Entry 7R5R (electron microscopy, 2.44 A resolution); this record covers chains A and J of the 12 polymer chains in the assembly.

Chain A:
Name: Histone H3-like centromeric protein A
From: Homo sapiens
Reference sequence: P49450 (CENPA_HUMAN); residues 1-140 here = UniProt positions 1-140
Chain sequence (140 residues; row label = number of the first residue in the row):
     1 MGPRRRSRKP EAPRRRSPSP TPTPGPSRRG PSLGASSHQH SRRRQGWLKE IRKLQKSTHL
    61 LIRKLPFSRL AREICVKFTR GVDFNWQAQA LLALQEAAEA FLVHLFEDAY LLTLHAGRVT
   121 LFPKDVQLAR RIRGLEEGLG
Unresolved in the structure: 1-40, 140
Swiss-Prot annotation at these positions:
  - region: Gln39 to Leu54 (Important for flexibility of DNA ends that protrude from nucleosomes)
  - modified residue: Gly2 (N,N,N-trimethylglycine), Ser7 (Phosphoserine), Ser17 (Phosphoserine), Ser19 (Phosphoserine), Ser27 (Phosphoserine), Ser68 (Phosphoserine)
  - mutagenesis: Ser7 (S7A: Induces a delay at the terminal stage of cytokinesis and chromosome misalignment during mitosis due to a defect in kinetochore attachment to microtubules), Ser17 (S17A: Impaired mitotic chromosome congression and chromosome segregation; when associated with A-19), Ser19 (S19A: Impaired mitotic chromosome congression and chromosome segregation; when associated with A-17), Ser68 (S68A: No effect on interaction with HJURP. Impairs localization at centromeres; S68E/Q: Impairs interaction with HJURP, association with chromatin and localization at centromeres), Arg80 to Gly81 (Impairs retention at centromeres, but not targeting to centromeres), His104 (H104G: Reduces location at centromeres. Abolishes location at centromeres; when associated with C-112), Leu112 (L112C: No effect on location at centromeres. Abolishes location at centromeres; when associated with G-104)

Chain J:
Molecule: 171-nt DNA strand
Sequence (171 nucleotides; numbered -97 to 73; the number before each row is that of its first residue; numbers below 1 keep their minus sign (DC-97 is residue -97)):
   -97 CCGCTTTGAG GCCTTCGTTG GAAACGGGAA TATGTTCACA TAAAAACTAG ACAGAAGCAT
   -37 TCTCAGAAAC TTCTATGTGA TGTTTGCATT CAACTCATAG AGTTGAACAT TCCTTTTCAT
    23 AGAGCAGTTT TGAAACACTC TTTTTGTAGT ATCTGGAATT GGACATTTGG A
Unresolved in the structure: -97 to -69, 65-73

Chain A / chain J interface:
Pairs across the interface - 10 pairs, chain A then chain J:
  Arg42(A) with DA9(J), phosphate contact; DC10(J), phosphate contact
  Arg43(A) with DA9(J), phosphate contact; DC10(J), phosphate contact
  Gly46(A) with DA9(J), phosphate contact
  Arg63(A) with DT17(J), phosphate contact; DT18(J), salt bridge to the phosphate
  Lys64(A) with DT18(J), phosphate contact
  Leu65(A) with DT18(J), phosphate contact
  Arg69(A) with DT17(J), salt bridge to the phosphate
Other interface residues (no listed pair), chain A (10 interface residues in all): Trp47, Pro66, Asn85
Other interface residues (no listed pair), chain J (5 interface residues in all): DC27

Summary:
The interface between chain A and chain J involves 10 residues on one side and 5 on the other, with 2 salt
bridges. Among the polar pairs are Arg63(A)-DT18(J) and Arg69(A)-DT17(J). From UniProt: 8 mutagenesis sites on
chain A.
Chain A is Histone H3-like centromeric protein A (Homo sapiens) and chain J is a 171-nt DNA strand; the
structure, Structure of the human CCAN CENP-A alpha-satellite complex, was determined by electron microscopy
(same publication as 7PB4, 7PB8, 7PII, 7PKN, 7R5S, 7R5V, 7YWX and 7YYH).
